PDB entry 7B62 | X-ray diffraction, 1.82 A resolution | chain A

Chain A:
Molecule: Spike glycoprotein
Organism: Severe acute respiratory syndrome coronavirus 2
UniProt: P0DTC2 (SPIKE_SARS2); residue numbers follow UniProt; this construct covers 1-311
Sequence (322 residues; each row starts with the number of its first residue):
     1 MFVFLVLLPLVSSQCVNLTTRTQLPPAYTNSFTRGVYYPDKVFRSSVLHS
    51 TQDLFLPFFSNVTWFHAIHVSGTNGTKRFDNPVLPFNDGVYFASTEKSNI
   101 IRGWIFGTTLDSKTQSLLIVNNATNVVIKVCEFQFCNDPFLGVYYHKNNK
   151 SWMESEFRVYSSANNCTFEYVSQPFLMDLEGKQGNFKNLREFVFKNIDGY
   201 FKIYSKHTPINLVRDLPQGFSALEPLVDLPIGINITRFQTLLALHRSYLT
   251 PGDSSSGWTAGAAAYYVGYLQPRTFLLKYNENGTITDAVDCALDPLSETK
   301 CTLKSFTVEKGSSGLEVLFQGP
Unresolved in the structure: 1-13, 320-322
Differences from the reference sequence: expression tag (312-322)
Cystine bridges: Cys15-Cys136, Cys131-Cys166, Cys291-Cys301
Covalent attachments: N-acetylglucosamine (NAG) linked to Asn17, Asn61, Asn122, Asn149, Asn165, Asn234, Asn282
Residues lining bound ligands: biliverdine ix alpha (BLA): Asn99, Ile101, Arg102, Gly103, Trp104, Ile119, Asn121, Val126, Met177, Arg190, Phe192, His207, Leu226
From the paper describing this entry:
  - binding site for biliverdine ix alpha: Ile101, Trp104, Ile119, Asn121, Val126, Met177, Arg190, Phe192, His207, Leu226
  - contacts within the chain: Asn99-Arg190 (hydrogen bond)
  - mutagenesis - N121Q, R190K, H207A: decreased binding to biliverdine ix alpha
  - mutagenesis - N121Q: abolished binding to bilirubin

Overview:
Bound to chain A: biliverdine ix alpha. N-acetylglucosamine is covalently linked to Asn17, Asn61, Asn122,
Asn149, Asn165 and Asn234 and 1 more. The paper reports a binding site for biliverdine ix alpha at Ile101,
Trp104 and Ile119 among others; N121Q, R190K and H207A reduce binding to biliverdine ix alpha.
Chain A is Spike glycoprotein (Severe acute respiratory syndrome coronavirus 2); the structure, Crystal
structure of SARS-CoV-2 spike protein N-terminal domain in complex with biliverdin, was determined by X-ray
diffraction together with 7NT9, 7NTA and 7NTC from the same study.
